Entry 1PYI (X-ray diffraction, 3.20 A resolution); this record covers chains E and B of the 4 polymer chains in the assembly.

[Chain E]
Molecule: 14-nt DNA strand
Sequence (14 nucleotides; numbered 15 to 28; the number before each row is that of its first residue):
    15 TCGGCAATTGCCGA

[Chain B]
Molecule: Protein (PYRIMIDINE pathway regulator 1)
Source organism: Saccharomyces cerevisiae
UniProt: P07272; numbering as in UniProt (aligned over 29-123)
Amino-acid sequence (96 residues; each row starts with the number of its first residue):
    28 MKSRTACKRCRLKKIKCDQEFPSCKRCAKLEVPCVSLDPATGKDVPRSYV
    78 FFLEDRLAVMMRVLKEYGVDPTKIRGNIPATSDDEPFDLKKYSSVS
Not modelled in the structure: 28-29, 100-123
Bound ions: Zn2+ site 1: Cys34, Cys51, Cys54, Cys61; Zn2+ site 2: Cys34, Cys37, Cys44, Cys51
UniProt features mapped onto this chain:
  - DNA-binding region: Cys34 to Cys61 (Zn(2)-C6 fungal-type)
  - binding site (Zn(2+)): Cys34, Cys37, Cys44, Cys51, Cys54, Cys61

[Interface between chain E and chain B]
Pairs across the interface (8; chain E residue first):
  DT15(E) with Lys40(B), base contact; Ile42(B), base contact
  DC16(E) with Lys40(B), hydrogen bond to the base; Lys41(B), hydrogen bond to the base; Ile42(B), base contact
  DG17(E) with Lys41(B), base contact
  DG18(E) with Lys41(B), base contact
  DT23(E) with Arg31(B), salt bridge to the phosphate

[Overview]
5 residues of chain E and 4 residues of chain B are in contact, with 2 hydrogen bonds and 1 salt bridge. Polar
contacts include DC16(E)-Lys40(B), DC16(E)-Lys41(B) and DT23(E)-Arg31(B). UniProt lists 6 Zn2+-binding
residues on chain B.
Chain E is a 14-nt DNA strand and chain B is Protein (PYRIMIDINE pathway regulator 1) (Saccharomyces
cerevisiae); the structure, Crystal structure of a PPR1-DNA complex: DNA recognition by proteins containing a
ZN2CYS6 binuclear cluster, was determined by X-ray diffraction.
